2B9S - chains D and A of the 5 polymer chains in the assembly; structure by X-ray diffraction, 2.27 A resolution.

# Chain D
Molecule: 12-nt DNA strand
Sequence (12 nucleotides; each row starts with the number of its first residue):
    11 AGAAAAATTT TT
Ion coordination: vanadate ion: DA11 (shared with 1 residue of chain B; 1 residue of chain C)

# Chain A
Molecule: topoisomerase I-like protein
Organism: Leishmania donovani
Notes: EC 5.99.1.2
Sequence (432 residues; each row starts with the number of its first residue):
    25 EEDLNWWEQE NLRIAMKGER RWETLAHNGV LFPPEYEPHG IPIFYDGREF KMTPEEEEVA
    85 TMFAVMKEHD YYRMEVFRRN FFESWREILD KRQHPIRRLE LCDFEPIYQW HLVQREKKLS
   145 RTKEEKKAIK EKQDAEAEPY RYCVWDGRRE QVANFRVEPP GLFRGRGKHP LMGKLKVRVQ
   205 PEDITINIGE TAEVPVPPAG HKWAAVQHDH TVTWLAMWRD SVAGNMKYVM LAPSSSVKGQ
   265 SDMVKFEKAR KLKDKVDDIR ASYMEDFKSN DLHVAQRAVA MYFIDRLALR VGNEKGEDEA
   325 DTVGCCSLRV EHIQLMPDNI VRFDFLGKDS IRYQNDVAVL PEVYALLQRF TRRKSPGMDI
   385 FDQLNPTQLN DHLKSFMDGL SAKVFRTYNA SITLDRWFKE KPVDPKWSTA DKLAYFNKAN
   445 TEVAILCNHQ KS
Unresolved in the structure: 25-26, 427-430

# How chain D and chain A interact
Contacting residue pairs (13; chain D residue first):
  DA11(D) - Arg314(A)  hydrogen bond to the phosphate
  DA11(D) - Lys352(A)  hydrogen bond to the phosphate
  DA11(D) - Asp353(A)  sugar contact
  DG12(D) - Arg190(A)  hydrogen bond to the base
  DG12(D) - Ile355(A)  sugar contact
  DG12(D) - Asn452(A)  phosphate contact
  DG12(D) - His453(A)  phosphate contact
  DG12(D) - Gln454(A)  hydrogen bond to the phosphate
  DA13(D) - Arg190(A)  sugar contact
  DA13(D) - Lys455(A)  phosphate contact
  DA13(D) - Ser456(A)  hydrogen bond to the phosphate
  DA14(D) - His93(A)  salt bridge to the phosphate
  DA14(D) - Arg188(A)  salt bridge to the phosphate
Also at the interface, not in a pair above, chain D (5 interface residues in all): DA16
Also at the interface, not in a pair above, chain A (13 interface residues in all): Lys142

# Overview
5 residues of chain D and 13 residues of chain A are in contact, with 5 hydrogen bonds and 2 salt bridges.
Among the polar pairs are DG12(D)-Arg190(A), DA11(D)-Arg314(A) and DA11(D)-Lys352(A).
Here chain D is a 12-nt DNA strand and chain A is topoisomerase I-like protein (Leishmania donovani). Entry
2B9S (Crystal Structure of heterodimeric L. donovani topoisomerase I-vanadate-DNA complex) was determined by
X-ray diffraction.
